7STE - chains E and A of the 5 polymer chains in the assembly; structure by electron microscopy, 2.73 A resolution.

# Chain E
Name: Replication factor C subunit 5
From: Saccharomyces cerevisiae (strain ATCC 204508 / S288c)
Reference sequence: P38251 (RFC5_YEAST); numbering as in UniProt (aligned over 1-354)
Amino-acid sequence (354 residues; each row starts with the number of its first residue):
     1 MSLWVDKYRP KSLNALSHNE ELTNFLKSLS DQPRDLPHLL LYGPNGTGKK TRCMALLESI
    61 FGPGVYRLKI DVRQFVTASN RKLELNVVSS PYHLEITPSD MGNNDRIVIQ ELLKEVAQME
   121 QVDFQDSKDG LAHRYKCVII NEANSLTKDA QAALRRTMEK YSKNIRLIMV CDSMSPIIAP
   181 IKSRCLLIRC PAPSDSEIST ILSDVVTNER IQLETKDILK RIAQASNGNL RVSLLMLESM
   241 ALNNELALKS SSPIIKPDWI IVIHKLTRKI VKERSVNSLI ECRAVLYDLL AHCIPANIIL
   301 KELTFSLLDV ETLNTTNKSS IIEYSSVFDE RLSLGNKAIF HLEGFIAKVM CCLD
Disordered / not traced: 120-133
Residues lining bound ligands: ADP (adenosine-5'-diphosphate): Val-5, Asp-6, Arg-9, Pro-10, Leu-16, Ser-17, His-18, Pro-44, Asn-45, Gly-46, Thr-47, Gly-48, Lys-49, Lys-50, Thr-51, Arg-52, Ile-201, Leu-230, Arg-231, Leu-234
Swiss-Prot annotation at these positions:
  - binding site (ATP): Val-5, Ser-17, Gly-43 to Thr-51, Arg-231

# Chain A
Name: Checkpoint protein RAD24
From: Saccharomyces cerevisiae (strain ATCC 204508 / S288c)
Reference sequence: P32641 (RAD24_YEAST); numbering as in UniProt (aligned over 1-659)
Amino-acid sequence (696 residues; row label = number of the first residue in the row):
     1 MDSTNLNKRP LLQYSLSSLG SQITKWSSSR PTSPVRKARS TENDFLSKQD TSSILPSIND
    61 DGGEQWYEKF KPNCLEQVAI HKRKLKDVQE ALDAMFLPNA KHRILLLSGP SGCSKSTVIK
   121 ELSKILVPKY RQNSNGTSFR STPNEHKVTE FRGDCIVNDL PQMESFSEFL KGARYLVMSN
   181 LSLILIEDLP NVFHIDTRRR FQQLILQWLY SSEPLLPPLV ICITECEIPE NDNNYRKFGI
   241 DYTFSAETIM NKEILMHPRL KRIKFNPINS TLLKKHLKFI CVQNMKMLKE KNKWNKRQEV
   301 IDYIAQETGD IRSAITTLQF WATSSGSLPI STRESTISYF HAIGKVIHGS HSTNNDNEMI
   361 NNLFENSNNL LSKEDFKLGI LENYNTFNKG EFSISDASSI VDCLSECDNM NGLPESNEYG
   421 LREVRKTFRN ISKQGHNHGT VYFPREWKVR KLQNSFKVQA EDWLNVSLYK YNAVHSFRNI
   481 TLEFGYYAPL IRKCQSYKKK YILYYLKNLP SGSSGPKQTM DKFSDIMKVE NGIDVVDRIG
   541 GPIEALSVED GLAPLMDNDS NNCDHLEDQK KERDRRLRML IDQYERNVMM ANDDLEDEET
   601 SFNDDPIVDS DSDNSNNIGN ETFGRSDEDE SLCEILSQRQ PRKAPVISES LSDSDLEILG
   661 LNLEVLFQGP GGDYKDDDDK DYKDDDDKDY KDDDDK
Disordered / not traced: 1-62, 135-143, 157-163, 230-238, 330-333, 504-520, 556-563, 585-696
Sequence notes: expression tag (660-696)
Ion coordination: Mg2+: Glu-187 (together with ATP)
Residues lining bound ligands: ATP (adenosine-5'-triphosphate): Tyr-67, Phe-70, Lys-71, Pro-72, Gln-77, Val-78, Ala-79, Pro-110, Ser-111, Gly-112, Cys-113, Ser-114, Lys-115, Ser-116, Thr-117, Glu-187, Thr-224, His-276, Ile-311, Arg-312, Ile-315
Swiss-Prot annotation at these positions:
  - binding site (ATP): Gly-109 to Ser-116
  - modified residue (Phosphoserine): Ser-652, Ser-654
  - mutagenesis: Lys-115 (K115E: Reduces NTP-binding and hydrolysis. Shows DNA damage sensitivity; K115R: No effect on NTP-binding and hydrolysis. Resistant to DNA damage)

# Interface between chain E and chain A
Contacting residue pairs (107):
  Met-1(E) with Tyr-471(A); Arg-492(A), hydrogen bond (backbone-side chain); Asp-525(A), hydrogen bond (backbone-backbone)
  Ser-2(E) with Tyr-471(A)
  Leu-3(E) with Ile-491(A), hydrophobic; Arg-492(A)
  Val-5(E) with Phe-484(A), hydrophobic
  Asp-6(E) with Ala-473(A); His-475(A), salt bridge
  Lys-7(E) with Asp-525(A), salt bridge
  Asn-45(E) with Asn-479(A)
  Tyr-66(E) with Asn-472(A)
  Leu-68(E) with Val-474(A), hydrophobic
  Ile-70(E) with Leu-468(A), hydrophobic; Tyr-469(A)
  Asn-86(E) with Glu-461(A)
  Val-88(E) with Val-474(A), hydrophobic
  Glu-142(E) with Arg-478(A), salt bridge
  Asn-229(E) with Glu-483(A)
  Arg-231(E) with Asn-479(A), hydrogen bond; Glu-483(A), salt bridge; Phe-484(A)
  Val-232(E) with Glu-483(A)
  Leu-235(E) with Tyr-487(A), hydrophobic
  Met-236(E) with Tyr-487(A)
  Glu-238(E) with Ile-491(A)
  Leu-242(E) with Ile-491(A), hydrophobic; Gln-495(A); Ile-526(A), hydrophobic
  Asn-243(E) with Cys-494(A), hydrogen bond
  Leu-246(E) with Lys-522(A); Phe-523(A), hydrophobic
  Ile-255(E) with Tyr-487(A), hydrogen bond (backbone-side chain)
  Lys-256(E) with Tyr-486(A); Tyr-487(A)
  Pro-257(E) with Tyr-487(A)
  Asp-258(E) with Tyr-486(A); Arg-538(A), salt bridge; Ile-543(A)
  Trp-259(E) with Leu-482(A), hydrogen bond (side chain-backbone)
  Val-262(E) with Ile-543(A)
  Val-276(E) with Gly-390(A); Phe-392(A)
  Leu-279(E) with Tyr-384(A)
  Ile-280(E) with Asn-385(A)
  Arg-283(E) with Leu-381(A), hydrogen bond (side chain-backbone); Glu-382(A), salt bridge; Tyr-384(A); Asn-385(A); Arg-445(A)
  Ala-284(E) with Arg-445(A); Leu-546(A)
  Tyr-287(E) with Glu-382(A), hydrogen bond; Arg-445(A); Val-449(A), hydrophobic; Leu-546(A)
  Asp-288(E) with Ile-543(A); Glu-544(A), hydrogen bond (side chain-backbone); Ala-545(A), hydrogen bond (side chain-backbone); Leu-546(A)
  Leu-290(E) with Gln-453(A), hydrogen bond (backbone-side chain)
  Ala-291(E) with Leu-452(A), hydrophobic; Gln-453(A); Leu-546(A), hydrophobic
  His-292(E) with Phe-456(A); Arg-538(A); Ile-539(A); Gly-540(A), hydrogen bond (side chain-backbone); Gly-541(A), hydrogen bond (side chain-backbone); Pro-542(A); Ile-543(A)
  Cys-293(E) with Gln-453(A); Phe-456(A), hydrophobic; Phe-477(A), hydrophobic; Thr-481(A)
  Ile-294(E) with Thr-481(A); Leu-482(A), hydrophobic
  Pro-295(E) with Arg-478(A)
  Ile-298(E) with Arg-478(A)
  Phe-328(E) with Asp-402(A)
  Arg-331(E) with Asp-402(A), salt bridge; Ser-405(A), hydrogen bond; Glu-406(A), salt bridge; Asn-409(A)
  Leu-334(E) with Asn-409(A)
  Gly-335(E) with Asp-408(A); Asn-409(A)
  Asn-336(E) with Asp-408(A), hydrogen bond (backbone-side chain); Asn-411(A), hydrogen bond
  Lys-337(E) with Asp-408(A), hydrogen bond (backbone-side chain); Glu-446(A), salt bridge
  Phe-340(E) with Lys-377(A); Leu-378(A), hydrophobic; Leu-381(A), hydrophobic; Val-401(A); Leu-404(A), hydrophobic
  His-341(E) with Ser-405(A), hydrogen bond; Asp-408(A), salt bridge; Asn-409(A)
  Glu-343(E) with Leu-381(A); Tyr-384(A), hydrogen bond; Val-401(A)
  Gly-344(E) with Val-401(A)
  Ala-347(E) with Ser-398(A)
  Cys-351(E) with Ile-394(A), hydrophobic; Ser-395(A); Ser-398(A)
Other interface residues (no listed pair), chain E (63 interface residues in all): Lys-69, Asn-80, Asp-100, Ser-239, Ser-275, Val-285, Leu-289, Ile-339, Lys-348
Other interface residues (no listed pair), chain A (66 interface residues in all): Gly-239, Ser-393, Ala-397, Lys-457, Ala-488, Leu-490, Lys-528

# Overview
63 residues of chain E face 66 of chain A across their interface, with 19 hydrogen bonds and 10 salt bridges.
Among the polar pairs are Asp-6(E)/His-475(A), Lys-7(E)/Asp-525(A) and Glu-142(E)/Arg-478(A). Bound to chain
E: ADP. Ligands of chain A: ATP.
Here chain E is Replication factor C subunit 5 and chain A is Checkpoint protein RAD24, both from
Saccharomyces cerevisiae (strain ATCC 204508 / S288c). Entry 7STE (Rad24-RFC ADP state) was determined by
electron microscopy together with 7ST9 and 7STB from the same study.
